2C9L - chains A and Z of the 4 polymer chains in the assembly; structure by X-ray diffraction, 2.25 A resolution.

# Chain A
Molecule: 19-nt DNA strand
Sequence (19 nucleotides; row label = number of the first residue in the row):
     1 AAGCACTGAC TCATGAAGT

# Chain Z
Name: BZLF1 trans-activator protein
From: Human herpesvirus 4
Notes: fragment: dna-binding and dimerization domain, residues 175-236
UniProtKB: P03206 (BZLF1_EBV); numbering as in UniProt (aligned over 175-236)
Sequence (63 residues; row label = number of the first residue in the row):
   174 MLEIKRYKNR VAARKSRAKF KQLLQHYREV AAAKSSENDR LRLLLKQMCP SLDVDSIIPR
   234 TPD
Not modelled in the structure: 174
Construct notes: engineered mutation Ala-186 (Ser in P03206), Ser-189 (Cys in P03206)
Swiss-Prot annotation at these positions:
  - region: Lys-178 to Gln-195 (Basic motif), Leu-196 to Asp-228 (Leucine-zipper), Ser-229 to Asp-236 (Accessory activation domain)
  - site: Arg-190 (Recognition of methylation)
  - mutagenesis: Lys-178 to Tyr-180 (No effect on homodimerization. Complete loss of interaction with host CEBPA), Tyr-180 (Y180E: Complete loss of lytic replication and expression of late gene expression. Reduced capacity to interact with viral DNA and oriLyt), Arg-183 (R183E: Reduced capacity to interact with viral DNA and oriLyt), Arg-187 (R187K: Complete loss of lytic replication and expression of late gene expression. Reduced capacity to interact with viral DNA and oriLyt), Lys-188 (K188A: Complete loss of lytic replication and expression of late gene expression. Reduced capacity to interact with viral DNA and oriLyt), Ala-204 (A204D: No effect on homodimerization. Weakened interaction with host CEBPA), Ala-205 to Ala-206 (No effect on homodimerization. No effect on the interaction with host CEBPA), Leu-214 (L214R: Complete loss of homodimerization; when associated with R-218), Leu-218 (L218R: Complete loss of homodimerization; when associated with R-214)

# How chain A and chain Z interact
Contacting residue pairs (9; chain A residue first):
  DC6(A) with Asn-182(Z), base contact; Lys-188(Z), salt bridge to the phosphate
  DT7(A) with Asn-182(Z), hydrogen bond to the base; Ala-185(Z), base contact; Ala-186(Z), base contact; Ser-189(Z), hydrogen bond to the phosphate; Lys-192(Z), salt bridge to the phosphate; Phe-193(Z), phosphate contact
  DA9(A) with Arg-190(Z), base contact
Also at the interface, not in a pair above, chain A (5 interface residues in all): DA5, DC10
Also at the interface, not in a pair above, chain Z (9 interface residues in all): Lys-181

# In short
5 residues of chain A and 9 residues of chain Z are in contact, with 2 hydrogen bonds and 2 salt bridges.
Polar pairs include DT7(A)/Asn-182(Z), DT7(A)/Ser-189(Z) and DC6(A)/Lys-188(Z). Curated annotation (UniProt)
lists 11 mutagenesis sites on chain Z.
Chain A is a 19-nt DNA strand and chain Z is BZLF1 trans-activator protein (Human herpesvirus 4); the
structure, Structure of the Epstein-Barr virus ZEBRA protein, was determined by X-ray diffraction (same
publication as 2C9N).
